Entry 8UOT (electron microscopy, 3.70 A resolution); this record covers chains M and T of the 30 polymer chains in the assembly.

# Chain M
Molecule: Transcription initiation factor IIB
Organism: Saccharomyces cerevisiae
UniProt: P29055 (TF2B_YEAST); residues 1-345 here = UniProt positions 1-345
Sequence (345 residues; row label = number of the first residue in the row):
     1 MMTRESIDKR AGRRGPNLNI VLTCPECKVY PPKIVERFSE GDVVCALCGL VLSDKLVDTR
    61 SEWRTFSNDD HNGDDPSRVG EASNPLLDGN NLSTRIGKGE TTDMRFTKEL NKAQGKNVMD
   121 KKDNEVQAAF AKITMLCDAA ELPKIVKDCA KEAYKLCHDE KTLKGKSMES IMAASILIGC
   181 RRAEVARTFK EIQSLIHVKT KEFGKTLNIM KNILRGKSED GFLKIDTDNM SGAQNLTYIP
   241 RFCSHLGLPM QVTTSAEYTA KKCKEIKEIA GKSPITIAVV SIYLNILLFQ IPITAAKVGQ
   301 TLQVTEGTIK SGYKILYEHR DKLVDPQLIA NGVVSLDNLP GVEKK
Disordered / not traced: 1-15, 67-83, 219-233, 327-345
Swiss-Prot annotation at these positions:
  - zinc finger: Ile20 to Ser53 (TFIIB-type)
  - binding site (Zn(2+)): Cys24, Cys27, Cys45, Cys48

# Chain T
Molecule: template DNA strand
Sequence (64 nucleotides; row label = number of the first residue in the row; numbers below 1 keep their minus sign (DG-54 is residue -54)):
   -54 GATAACAAGT AAAGTACTCA TCGATGAAAA AATGAATGTA GAGCCCTTTT TATATGTTTT
     6 CACC

# Chain M / chain T interface
Residue-residue contacts - 8 pairs, chain M then chain T:
  Lys164(M) - DC-11(T)  sugar contact
  Lys164(M) - DC-10(T)  phosphate contact
  Gly271(M) - DT0(T)  hydrogen bond to the phosphate
  Lys272(M) - DA-1(T)  base contact
  Lys272(M) - DT0(T)  sugar contact
  Thr305(M) - DG1(T)  hydrogen bond to the phosphate
  Thr305(M) - DT2(T)  phosphate contact
  Thr308(M) - DG1(T)  hydrogen bond to the phosphate
Interface residues without a listed pair, chain M (8 interface residues in all): Lys166, Ala270, Thr276

# In short
8 residues of chain M and 6 residues of chain T are in contact, with 3 hydrogen bonds. Among the polar pairs
are Gly271(M)-DT0(T), Thr305(M)-DG1(T) and Thr308(M)-DG1(T). UniProt lists 4 Zn2+-binding residues on chain M.
Here chain M is Transcription initiation factor IIB (Saccharomyces cerevisiae) and chain T is template DNA
strand. Entry 8UOT (Composite map of PICdeltaTFIIK form1) was determined by electron microscopy, deposited
together with 8UOQ.
